6BXR - chain A; structure by X-ray diffraction, 1.60 A resolution.

== Chain A ==
Protein: Mitochondrial association factor 1
From: Toxoplasma gondii
UniProt: A0A140H546 (A0A140H546_TOXGO); residue numbers follow UniProt; this construct covers 173-443
Amino-acid sequence (273 residues; each row starts with the number of its first residue):
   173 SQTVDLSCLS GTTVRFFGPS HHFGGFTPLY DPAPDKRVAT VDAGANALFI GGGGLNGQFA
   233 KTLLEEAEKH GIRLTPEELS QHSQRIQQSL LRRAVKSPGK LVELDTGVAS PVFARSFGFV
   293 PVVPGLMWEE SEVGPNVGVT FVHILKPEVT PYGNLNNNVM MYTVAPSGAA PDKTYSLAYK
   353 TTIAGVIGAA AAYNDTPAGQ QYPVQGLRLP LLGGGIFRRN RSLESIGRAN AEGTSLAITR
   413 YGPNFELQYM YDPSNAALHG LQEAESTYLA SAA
Construct notes: expression tag (444-445)
What the authors report for this chain:
  - mutagenesis - L441K: unchanged growth

== In short ==
The paper reports that L441K leaves growth unchanged.
Chain A is Mitochondrial association factor 1 (Toxoplasma gondii); the structure, Crystal structure of
Toxoplasma gondii Mitochondrial Association Factor 1 B (MAF1B), was determined by X-ray diffraction together
with 6BXS, 6BXT and 6BXW from the same study.
